PDB entry 2IMC | X-ray diffraction, 2.00 A resolution | chain A

Chain A:
Molecule: Botulinum neurotoxin A light-chain
From: Clostridium botulinum
Notes: EC 3.4.24.69
Reference sequence: Q7B8V4 (Q7B8V4_CLOBO); numbering as in UniProt (aligned over 1-424)
Amino-acid sequence (444 residues; numbered -19 to 424; the number before each row is that of its first residue; numbers below 1 keep their minus sign (Met-19 is residue -19)):
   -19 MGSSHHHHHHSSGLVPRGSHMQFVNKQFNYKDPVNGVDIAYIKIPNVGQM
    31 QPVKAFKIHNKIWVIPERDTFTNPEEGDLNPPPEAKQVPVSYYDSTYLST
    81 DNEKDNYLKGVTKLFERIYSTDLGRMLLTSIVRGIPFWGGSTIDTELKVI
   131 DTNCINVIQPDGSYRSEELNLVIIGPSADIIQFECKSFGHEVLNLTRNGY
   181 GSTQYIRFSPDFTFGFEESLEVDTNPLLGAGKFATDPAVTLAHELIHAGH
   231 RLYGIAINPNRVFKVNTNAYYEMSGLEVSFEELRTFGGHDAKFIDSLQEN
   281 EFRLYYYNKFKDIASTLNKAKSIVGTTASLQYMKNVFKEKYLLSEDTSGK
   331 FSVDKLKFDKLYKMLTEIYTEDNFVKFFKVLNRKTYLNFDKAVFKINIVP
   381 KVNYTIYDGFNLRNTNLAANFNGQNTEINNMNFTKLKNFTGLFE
Not modelled in the structure: -19 to -10, 26-28, 65-66, 201-208, 243-256, 419-424
Construct notes: cloning artifact (-19 to 0); conflict Gln2 (Pro in Q7B8V4)
Ion coordination: Zn2+: His223, His227, Glu262
Reported in the primary citation:
  - catalytic residues: Tyr366 (citing earlier work)

Summary:
His223, His227 and Glu262 form the Zn2+ site. From the paper: the catalytic residue Tyr366.
Chain A is Botulinum neurotoxin A light-chain (Clostridium botulinum); the structure, Clostridium botulinum
Neurotoxin Serotype A Light Chain, Residues 1-424, was determined by X-ray diffraction (same publication as
2ILP, 2IMA and 2IMB).
